4J70 - chains E and F of the 28 polymer chains in the assembly; structure by X-ray diffraction, 2.80 A resolution.

== Chain E ==
Name: Proteasome component PRE5
Organism: Saccharomyces cerevisiae
Notes: EC 3.4.25.1
UniProt: P40302 (PSA1_YEAST); residues 0-233 here correspond to UniProt positions 1-234 (UniProt number = residue number + 1)
Chain sequence (234 residues; numbered 0 to 233; the number before each row is that of its first residue; numbering starts at 0):
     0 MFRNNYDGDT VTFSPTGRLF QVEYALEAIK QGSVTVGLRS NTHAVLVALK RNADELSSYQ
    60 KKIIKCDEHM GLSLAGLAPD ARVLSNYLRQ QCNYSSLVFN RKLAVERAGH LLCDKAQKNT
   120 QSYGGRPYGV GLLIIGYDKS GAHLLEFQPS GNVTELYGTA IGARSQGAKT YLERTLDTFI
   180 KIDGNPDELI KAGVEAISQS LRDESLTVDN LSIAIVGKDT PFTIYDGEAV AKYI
Unresolved in the structure: 0
Curated features (UniProtKB/Swiss-Prot):
  - modified residue: Ser13 (Phosphoserine)
  - cross-link: Lys190 (Glycyl lysine isopeptide (Lys-Gly) (interchain with G-Cter in ubiquitin))

== Chain F ==
Name: Proteasome component C1
Organism: Saccharomyces cerevisiae
Notes: EC 3.4.25.1
UniProt: P21242 (PSA3_YEAST); residues -3 to 284 here correspond to UniProt positions 1-288 (UniProt number = residue number + 4)
Chain sequence (288 residues; numbered -3 to 284; the number before each row is that of its first residue; numbers below 1 keep their minus sign (Met-3 is residue -3)):
    -3 MTSIGTGYDL SNSVFSPDGR NFQVEYAVKA VENGTTSIGI KCNDGVVFAV EKLITSKLLV
    57 PQKNVKIQVV DRHIGCVYSG LIPDGRHLVN RGREEAASFK KLYKTPIPIP AFADRLGQYV
   117 QAHTLYNSVR PFGVSTIFGG VDKNGAHLYM LEPSGSYWGY KGAATGKGRQ SAKAELEKLV
   177 DHHPEGLSAR EAVKQAAKII YLAHEDNKEK DFELEISWCS LSETNGLHKF VKGDLLQEAI
   237 DFAQKEINGD DDEDEDDSDN VMSSDDENAP VATNANATTD QEGDIHLE
Unresolved in the structure: -3 to 0, 245-284
Curated features (UniProtKB/Swiss-Prot):
  - modified residue: Thr-2 (N-acetylthreonine)

== How chain E and chain F interact ==
Contacting residue pairs - 59 pairs, chain E then chain F:
  Asn4(E) with Leu6(F)
  Tyr5(E) with Asp5(F), hydrogen bond; Leu6(F), hydrophobic
  Thr9(E) with Arg126(F)
  Val10(E) with Asn123(F); Ser124(F); Val125(F); Arg126(F)
  Thr11(E) with Leu6(F); Gln19(F)
  Phe12(E) with Gln19(F), hydrogen bond (backbone-side chain); Tyr22(F); Ala23(F), hydrophobic; Arg126(F); Pro127(F)
  Ser13(E) with Tyr22(F)
  Pro14(E) with Tyr22(F), hydrophobic; Lys25(F)
  Thr15(E) with Lys25(F)
  Gly16(E) with Tyr22(F); Lys25(F); Ala26(F)
  Leu18(E) with Leu77(F), hydrophobic; Arg126(F)
  His109(E) with Arg82(F)
  Cys112(E) with Arg82(F)
  Asp113(E) with Arg82(F), salt bridge; Asn86(F)
  Gln116(E) with Pro79(F); Asp80(F); His83(F), hydrogen bond
  Thr119(E) with Arg126(F), hydrogen bond (backbone-side chain)
  Gln120(E) with His119(F); Ser124(F); Val125(F); Arg126(F), hydrogen bond (backbone-backbone); Phe128(F)
  Ser121(E) with Ser124(F)
  Tyr122(E) with Ser124(F), hydrogen bond (backbone-backbone)
  Ser149(E) with Pro79(F)
  Gly150(E) with Pro79(F)
  Asn151(E) with Ile78(F); Pro79(F)
  Thr153(E) with Leu55(F); Asn60(F)
  Glu154(E) with Leu55(F); Val56(F), hydrogen bond (backbone-backbone); Lys59(F); Asn60(F), hydrogen bond (backbone-side chain)
  Leu155(E) with Leu54(F); Leu55(F), hydrophobic; Val56(F)
  Tyr156(E) with Leu54(F), hydrogen bond (backbone-backbone); Val56(F); Pro57(F)
  Gly157(E) with Leu54(F)
  Lys168(E) with Leu54(F)
  Glu172(E) with Ser52(F)
  Leu175(E) with Lys53(F)
Interface residues without a listed pair, chain E (35 interface residues in all): Arg38, Glu105, His142, Val152, Leu171
Interface residues without a listed pair, chain F (30 interface residues in all): Gly129

== In short ==
35 residues of chain E face 30 of chain F across their interface, with 9 hydrogen bonds and 1 salt bridge.
Among the polar pairs are Asp113(E)-Arg82(F), Tyr5(E)-Asp5(F) and Phe12(E)-Gln19(F).
Chain E is Proteasome component PRE5 and chain F is Proteasome component C1, both from Saccharomyces
cerevisiae; the structure, Yeast 20S proteasome in complex with the belactosin derivative 3e, was determined
by X-ray diffraction.
